5CNW - chain A; structure by X-ray diffraction, 1.65 A resolution.

Chain A:
Protein: FrnE protein
Source organism: Deinococcus radiodurans (strain ATCC 13939 / DSM 20539 / JCM 16871 / LMG 4051 / NBRC 15346 / NCIMB 9279 / R1 / VKM B-1422)
UniProtKB: Q9RWK7 (Q9RWK7_DEIRA); residue numbers follow UniProt; this construct covers 1-252
Amino-acid sequence (260 residues; row label = number of the first residue in the row):
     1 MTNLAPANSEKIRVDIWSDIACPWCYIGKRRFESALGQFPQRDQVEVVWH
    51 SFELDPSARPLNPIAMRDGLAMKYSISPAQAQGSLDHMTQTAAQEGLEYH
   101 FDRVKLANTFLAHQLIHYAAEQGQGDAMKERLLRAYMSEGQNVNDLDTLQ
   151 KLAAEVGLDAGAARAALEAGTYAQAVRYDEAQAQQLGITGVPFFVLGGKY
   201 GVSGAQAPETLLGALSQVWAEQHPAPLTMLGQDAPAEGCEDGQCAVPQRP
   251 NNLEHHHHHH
Not modelled in the structure: 1-10, 240-260
Cystine bridges: Cys22-Cys25
Sequence notes: expression tag (253-260)

Overview:
Chain A is FrnE protein (Deinococcus radiodurans (strain ATCC 13939 / DSM 20539 / JCM 16871 / LMG 4051 / NBRC
15346 / NCIMB 9279 / R1 / VKM B-1422)); the structure, Crystal structure of a novel disulfide oxidoreductase
from Deinococcus radiodurans, was determined by X-ray diffraction (same publication as 5E59, 5CO3 and 5COH).
